Entry 8CAI (electron microscopy, 2.08 A resolution); this record covers chains A and D of the 15 polymer chains in the assembly.

Chain A:
Molecule: 16S rRNA
Source organism: Escherichia coli BW25113
Sequence (1540 nucleotides; row label = number of the first residue in the row):
     1 AAAUUGAAGA GUUUGAUCAU GGCUCAGAUU GAACGCUGGC GGCAGGCCUA ACACAUGCAA
    61 GUCGAACGGU AACAGGAAGA AGCUUGCUUC UUUGCUGACG AGUGGCGGAC GGGUGAGUAA
   121 UGUCUGGGAA ACUGCCUGAU GGAGGGGGAU AACUACUGGA AACGGUAGCU AAUACCGCAU
   181 AACGUCGCAA GACCAAAGAG GGGGACCUUC GGGCCUCUUG CCAUCGGAUG UGCCCAGAUG
   241 GGAUUAGCUA GUAGGUGGGG UAACGGCUCA CCUAGGCGAC GAUCCCUAGC UGGUCUGAGA
   301 GGAUGACCAG CCACACUGGA ACUGAGACAC GGUCCAGACU CCUACGGGAG GCAGCAGUGG
   361 GGAAUAUUGC ACAAUGGGCG CAAGCCUGAU GCAGCCAUGC CGCGUGUAUG AAGAAGGCCU
   421 UCGGGUUGUA AAGUACUUUC AGCGGGGAGG AAGGGAGUAA AGUUAAUACC UUUGCUCAUU
   481 GACGUUACCC GCAGAAGAAG CACCGGCUAA CUCCGUGCCA GCAGCCXCGG UAAUACGGAG
   541 GGUGCAAGCG UUAAUCGGAA UUACUGGGCG UAAAGCGCAC GCAGGCGGUU UGUUAAGUCA
   601 GAUGUGAAAU CCCCGGGCUC AACCUGGGAA CUGCAUCUGA UACUGGCAAG CUUGAGUCUC
   661 GUAGAGGGGG GUAGAAUUCC AGGUGUAGCG GUGAAAUGCG UAGAGAUCUG GAGGAAUACC
   721 GGUGGCGAAG GCGGCCCCCU GGACGAAGAC UGACGCUCAG GUGCGAAAGC GUGGGGAGCA
   781 AACAGGAUUA GAUACCCUGG UAGUCCACGC CGUAAACGAU GUCGACUUGG AGGUUGUGCC
   841 CUUGAGGCGU GGCUUCCGGA GCUAACGCGU UAAGUCGACC GCCUGGGGAG UACGGCCGCA
   901 AGGUUAAAAC UCAAAUGAAU UGACGGGGGC CCGCACAAGC GGUGGAGCAU GUGGUUUAAU
   961 UCGAUGXAAC GCGAAGAACC UUACCUGGUC UUGACAUCCA CGGAAGUUUU CAGAGAUGAG
  1021 AAUGUGCCUU CGGGAACCGU GAGACAGGUG CUGCAUGGCU GUCGUCAGCU CGUGUUGUGA
  1081 AAUGUUGGGU UAAGUCCCGC AACGAGCGCA ACCCUUAUCC UUUGUUGCCA GCGGUCCGGC
  1141 CGGGAACUCA AAGGAGACUG CCAGUGAUAA ACUGGAGGAA GGUGGGGAUG ACGUCAAGUC
  1201 AUCAUGGCCC UUACGACCAG GGCUACACAC GUGCUACAAU GGCGCAUACA AAGAGAAGCG
  1261 ACCUCGCGAG AGCAAGCGGA CCUCAUAAAG UGCGUCGUAG UCCGGAUUGG AGUCUGCAAC
  1321 UCGACUCCAU GAAGUCGGAA UCGCUAGUAA UCGUGGAUCA GAAUGCCACG GUGAAUACGU
  1381 UCCCGGGCCU UGUACACACC GCCCGUXACA CCAUGGGAGU GGGUUGCAAA AGAAGUAGGU
  1441 AGCUUAACCU UCGGGAGGGC GCUUACCACU UUGUGAUUCA UGACUGGGGU GAAGUCGUAA
  1501 CAAGGUAACC GUAGGGGAAC CUGCGGUUGG AUCACCUCCU
Unresolved in the structure: 1, 77-91, 201-216, 838-849, 934-1052, 1110-1189, 1199-1204, 1209-1379, 1535-1540
Modified / non-standard residues: PSU (pseudouridine-5'-monophosphate) at position 516, G7M (N7-methyl-guanosine-5'-monophosphate) at position 527, 2MG (2N-methylguanosine-5'-monophosphate) at position 966, 5MC (5-methylcytidine-5'-monophosphate) at position 967, 2MG (2N-methylguanosine-5'-monophosphate) at position 1207, 4OC (4n,o2'-methylcytidine-5'-monophosphate) at position 1402, 5MC (5-methylcytidine-5'-monophosphate) at position 1407, UR3 (3-methyluridine-5'-monophoshate) at position 1498, 2MG (2N-methylguanosine-5'-monophosphate) at position 1516, MA6 (6N-dimethyladenosine-5'-monophoshate) at position 1518, MA6 (6N-dimethyladenosine-5'-monophoshate) at position 1519
Bound ions: K+ site 1: G11, U12, G21, G22; Mg2+ site 1 near G21 (its only coordinating residue here); Mg2+ site 2: A59, U387; K+ site 2: G61, U62, G104, G105; Mg2+ site 3 near G100 (its only coordinating residue here); K+ site 3: G107, G324, G326; Mg2+ site 4: A109, G331; Mg2+ site 5 near G111 (its only coordinating residue here); K+ site 4: G115, A116, G117, G289; Mg2+ site 6: A116, G117, G289; Mg2+ site 7: A174, C175; Mg2+ site 8: U180, A195; 22 more K+ sites not listed; 33 more Mg2+ sites not listed
Small-molecule neighbours:
  - hydrated form of streptomycin (5I0; [(2S,3S,4S,5R,6S)-2-[(2R,3R,4R,5S)-2-[(1R,2S,3R,4R,5S,6R)-2,4-bis[[azaniumylidene(azanyl)methyl]amino]-3,5,6-tris(oxidanyl)cyclohexyl]oxy-4-[bis(oxidanyl)methyl]-5-methyl-4-oxidanyl-oxolan-3-yl]oxy-6-(hydroxymethyl)-4,5-bis(oxidanyl)oxan-3-yl]-methyl-azanium): U12, U13, U14, C526, G7M_527, C912, A913, A914, A915, U1490, G1491
  - hygromycin b variant (HY0), molecule 1: C658, U659, C660, G661, U662, A663, G664, G666, U740, G741, G742, A743
  - hygromycin b variant (HY0), molecule 2: G670, G671, U672, A673, G674, A715, A716, U717, G734, C735, C736
  - hygromycin b variant (HY0), molecule 3: C1403, C1404, G1405, U1406, 5MC_1407, A1492, G1494, U1495, C1496, G1497, UR3_1498
  - spectinomycin (SCM): C1063, G1064, C1066, G1068, C1069, A1191, C1192, G1193, U1194, G1386, G1387, C1388
From the paper describing this entry:
  - K+ coordination: G1497

Chain D:
Name: Small ribosomal subunit protein uS4
Source organism: Escherichia coli BW25113
UniProtKB: P0A7V8 (RS4_ECOLI); residues 1-206 here = UniProt positions 1-206
Chain sequence (206 residues; row label = number of the first residue in the row):
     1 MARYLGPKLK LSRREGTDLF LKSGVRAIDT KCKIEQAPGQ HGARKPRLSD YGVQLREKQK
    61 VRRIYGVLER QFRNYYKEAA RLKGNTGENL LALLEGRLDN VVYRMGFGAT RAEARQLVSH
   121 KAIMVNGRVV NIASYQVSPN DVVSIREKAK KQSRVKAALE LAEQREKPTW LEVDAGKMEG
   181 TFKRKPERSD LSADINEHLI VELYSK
Unresolved in the structure: 1
Bound ions: K+: Ala79, Ala80, Leu82, Gly84, Thr86

Chain A / chain D interface:
Pairs across the interface (132):
  A2(A) - Lys83(D)  hydrogen bond to the sugar
  A8(A) - Gln54(D)  hydrogen bond to the base
  A8(A) - Glu202(D)  hydrogen bond to the base
  A8(A) - Leu203(D)  base contact
  A8(A) - Ser205(D)  base contact
  A8(A) - Lys206(D)  base contact
  C400(A) - Arg70(D)  salt bridge to the phosphate
  C401(A) - Arg70(D)  salt bridge to the phosphate
  C401(A) - Arg73(D)  salt bridge to the phosphate
  C401(A) - Asn74(D)  hydrogen bond to the phosphate
  G402(A) - Gln71(D)  phosphate contact
  G402(A) - Ile132(D)  sugar contact
  G402(A) - Ser134(D)  hydrogen bond to the phosphate
  C403(A) - Ala2(D)  base contact
  C403(A) - Gln71(D)  phosphate contact
  C403(A) - Ile132(D)  phosphate contact
  C403(A) - Ala133(D)  phosphate contact
  C403(A) - Ser134(D)  hydrogen bond to the phosphate
  G404(A) - Ala2(D)  hydrogen bond to the base
  G404(A) - Arg3(D)  phosphate contact
  G404(A) - Arg115(D)  salt bridge to the phosphate
  G404(A) - Ser119(D)  sugar contact
  U405(A) - Ala2(D)  hydrogen bond to the base
  U405(A) - Arg3(D)  salt bridge to the phosphate
  U405(A) - Leu5(D)  base contact
  G406(A) - Arg3(D)  hydrogen bond to the phosphate
  G406(A) - Leu5(D)  phosphate contact
  G406(A) - Gln116(D)  hydrogen bond to the base
  U407(A) - Arg3(D)  salt bridge to the phosphate
  U407(A) - Lys8(D)  salt bridge to the phosphate
  U407(A) - Thr110(D)  phosphate contact
  U407(A) - Ala112(D)  phosphate contact
  U407(A) - Glu113(D)  hydrogen bond to the sugar
  U407(A) - Gln116(D)  sugar contact
  U407(A) - Arg154(D)  sugar contact
  A408(A) - Ser23(D)  hydrogen bond to the phosphate
  A408(A) - Thr110(D)  hydrogen bond to the phosphate
  A408(A) - Ala112(D)  phosphate contact
  A408(A) - Glu113(D)  sugar contact
  U409(A) - Lys22(D)  salt bridge to the phosphate
  U409(A) - Ser23(D)  hydrogen bond to the phosphate
  U409(A) - Val25(D)  sugar contact
  G410(A) - Lys22(D)  hydrogen bond to the base
  G410(A) - Arg26(D)  salt bridge to the phosphate
  G410(A) - Lys31(D)  salt bridge to the phosphate
  A411(A) - Arg26(D)  salt bridge to the phosphate
  G413(A) - Lys31(D)  hydrogen bond to the base
  G413(A) - Cys32(D)  hydrogen bond to the base
  C418(A) - Gln40(D)  sugar contact
  G425(A) - Lys33(D)  phosphate contact
  U426(A) - Lys33(D)  salt bridge to the phosphate
  U426(A) - Gln36(D)  phosphate contact
  U426(A) - Gly39(D)  hydrogen bond to the phosphate
  U426(A) - Gln40(D)  hydrogen bond to the sugar
  U427(A) - Lys10(D)  phosphate contact
  U427(A) - Arg13(D)  salt bridge to the phosphate
  U427(A) - Pro38(D)  phosphate contact
  U427(A) - Gly39(D)  hydrogen bond to the phosphate
  G428(A) - Pro7(D)  phosphate contact
  G428(A) - Lys10(D)  salt bridge to the phosphate
  U429(A) - Leu9(D)  sugar contact
  U429(A) - Arg13(D)  salt bridge to the phosphate
  U429(A) - Lys22(D)  hydrogen bond to the phosphate
  U429(A) - Lys31(D)  hydrogen bond to the sugar
  U429(A) - Cys32(D)  phosphate contact
  A430(A) - Pro7(D)  phosphate contact
  A430(A) - Lys8(D)  hydrogen bond to the phosphate
  A430(A) - Leu9(D)  hydrogen bond to the phosphate
  A430(A) - Lys22(D)  salt bridge to the phosphate
  U437(A) - Gln116(D)  base contact
  U437(A) - His120(D)  hydrogen bond to the sugar
  U437(A) - Gln152(D)  phosphate contact
  U437(A) - Arg154(D)  hydrogen bond to the sugar
  U438(A) - His120(D)  hydrogen bond to the sugar
  U438(A) - Gln152(D)  phosphate contact
  U439(A) - Ser119(D)  hydrogen bond to the sugar
  U439(A) - His120(D)  sugar contact
  U439(A) - Lys121(D)  phosphate contact
  U439(A) - Asn131(D)  hydrogen bond to the sugar
  C440(A) - Lys121(D)  phosphate contact
  C489(A) - Lys121(D)  salt bridge to the phosphate
  C490(A) - Arg146(D)  salt bridge to the phosphate
  G491(A) - Lys148(D)  salt bridge to the phosphate
  A495(A) - Gln116(D)  base contact
  A495(A) - His120(D)  base contact
  A499(A) - Ala2(D)  base contact
  U508(A) - Tyr51(D)  sugar contact
  U508(A) - Lys206(D)  salt bridge to the phosphate
  A509(A) - Ser49(D)  hydrogen bond to the phosphate
  A509(A) - Tyr51(D)  sugar contact
  A509(A) - Gly52(D)  sugar contact
  A509(A) - Leu55(D)  sugar contact
  A510(A) - Leu48(D)  phosphate contact
  C511(A) - His41(D)  hydrogen bond to the base
  C511(A) - Arg44(D)  salt bridge to the phosphate
  U512(A) - Gln40(D)  hydrogen bond to the sugar
  U512(A) - His41(D)  hydrogen bond to the sugar
  U512(A) - Arg44(D)  salt bridge to the phosphate
  G540(A) - Gln40(D)  base contact
  G541(A) - Gly39(D)  sugar contact
  G541(A) - Gln40(D)  hydrogen bond to the sugar
  G542(A) - Lys10(D)  salt bridge to the phosphate
  G542(A) - Arg14(D)  hydrogen bond to the phosphate
  G542(A) - Pro38(D)  sugar contact
  G542(A) - Gly39(D)  sugar contact
  U543(A) - Arg14(D)  salt bridge to the phosphate
  U543(A) - Pro38(D)  phosphate contact
  U543(A) - Arg56(D)  hydrogen bond to the phosphate
  G544(A) - Arg56(D)  salt bridge to the phosphate
  G544(A) - Gln59(D)  hydrogen bond to the phosphate
  G544(A) - Arg63(D)  salt bridge to the phosphate
  C545(A) - Lys58(D)  salt bridge to the phosphate
  C545(A) - Gln59(D)  hydrogen bond to the phosphate
  C545(A) - Arg62(D)  salt bridge to the phosphate
  C545(A) - Glu69(D)  phosphate contact
  A546(A) - Tyr4(D)  base contact
  A546(A) - Leu68(D)  phosphate contact
  A546(A) - Glu69(D)  hydrogen bond to the phosphate
  A546(A) - Arg70(D)  hydrogen bond to the phosphate
  A547(A) - Ala2(D)  phosphate contact
  A547(A) - Leu68(D)  phosphate contact
  C613(A) - Arg81(D)  salt bridge to the phosphate
  C613(A) - Lys83(D)  hydrogen bond to the phosphate
  C614(A) - Arg81(D)  salt bridge to the phosphate
  C614(A) - Lys83(D)  salt bridge to the phosphate
  U619(A) - Val129(D)  base contact
  U619(A) - Val130(D)  base contact
  U619(A) - Asn131(D)  hydrogen bond to the base
  U619(A) - Ile132(D)  base contact
  C620(A) - Ile132(D)  base contact
  C620(A) - Ser134(D)  base contact
  C620(A) - Tyr135(D)  sugar contact
Interface residues without a listed pair, chain A (52 interface residues in all): A26, U29, C419, C436
Interface residues without a listed pair, chain D (67 interface residues in all): Leu21, Thr30

Summary:
52 residues of chain A and 67 residues of chain D are in contact, with 42 hydrogen bonds and 31 salt bridges.
Polar contacts include A8(A)-Gln54(D), A8(A)-Glu202(D) and G404(A)-Ala2(D). Ligands of chain A: 3 copies of
hygromycin b variant, hydrated form of streptomycin and spectinomycin. The paper reports K+ coordination by
G1497(A).
Here chain A is 16S rRNA and chain D is Small ribosomal subunit protein uS4, both from Escherichia coli
BW25113. Entry 8CAI (Streptomycin and Hygromycin B bound to the 30S body) was determined by electron
microscopy, deposited together with 8CA7, 8CEP, 8CF1, 8CF8, 8CGI, 8CGJ, 8CGR and 8CGU.
